7VZ2 - chain A; structure by X-ray diffraction, 1.70 A resolution.

== Chain A ==
Protein: Chromo domain-containing protein LHP1
Source organism: Arabidopsis thaliana
Reference sequence: Q946J8 (LHP1_ARATH); numbering as in UniProt (aligned over 106-160)
Chain sequence (56 residues; each row starts with the number of its first residue):
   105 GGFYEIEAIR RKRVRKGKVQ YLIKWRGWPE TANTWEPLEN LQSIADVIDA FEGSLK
Not modelled in the structure: 105-106
Sequence notes: expression tag (105)
Reported in the primary citation:
  - conformationally variable residues (side-chain flip): Tyr108
  - contacts within the chain: Tyr108-Trp132
  - mutagenesis - W129A: decreased stability
  - specificity-determining residues: Glu140 (proposed by the authors, not directly observed)
  - mutagenesis - F107G/A149G: decreased binding to H3K27

== Overview ==
The paper reports that W129A reduces stability; the specificity determinant Glu140.
Chain A is Chromo domain-containing protein LHP1 (Arabidopsis thaliana); the structure, Crystal structure of
chromodomain of Arabidopsis LHP1, was determined by X-ray diffraction together with 7VYW from the same study.
